PDB entry 8FMF | X-ray diffraction, 2.10 A resolution | chains A and C of the 4 polymer chains in the assembly

# Chain A (and C)
Name: SAVED domain-containing protein
Organism: Pseudomonas syringae
Notes: chain C of this document is another copy of the same molecule, construct and numbering; everything in this record applies to it too
Reference sequence: A0A2P0QGK5 (A0A2P0QGK5_PSESF); residues 1-388 here correspond to UniProt positions 10-397 (UniProt number = residue number + 9)
Chain sequence (388 residues; row label = number of the first residue in the row):
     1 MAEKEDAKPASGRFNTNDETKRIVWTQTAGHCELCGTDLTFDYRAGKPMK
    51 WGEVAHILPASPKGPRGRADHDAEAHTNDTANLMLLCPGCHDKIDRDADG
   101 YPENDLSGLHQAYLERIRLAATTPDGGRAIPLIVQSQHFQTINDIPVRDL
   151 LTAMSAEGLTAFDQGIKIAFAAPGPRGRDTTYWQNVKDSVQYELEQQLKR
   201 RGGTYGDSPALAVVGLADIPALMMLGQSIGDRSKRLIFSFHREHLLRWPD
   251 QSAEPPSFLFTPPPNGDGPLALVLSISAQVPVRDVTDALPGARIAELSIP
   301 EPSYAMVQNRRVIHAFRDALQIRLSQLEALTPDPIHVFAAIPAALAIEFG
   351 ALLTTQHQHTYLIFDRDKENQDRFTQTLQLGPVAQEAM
Unresolved in the structure: 1-13, 383-388 (chain C: 1-14, 383-388)
Ion coordination: Zn2+: Cys32, Cys35, Cys87, Cys90; Mg2+ site 1 near Asp92 (its only coordinating residue here); Mg2+ site 2 near Asp95 (its only coordinating residue here)
Residues lining bound ligands:
  - dodecaethylene glycol monomethyl ether (RWB): Lys21, Arg22, Trp25, Thr26, Thr40, Pro48, Met49, Lys50, Gly52, Glu53, Val54
  - Y4F (Cyclic (adenosine-(2'-5')-monophosphate-adenosine-(3'-5')-monophosphate): His138, Phe139, Leu216, Ala217, Asp218, Ile219, Leu222, Phe240, Arg242, Ser277, Ala278, Gln279, Val280, Pro281, Tyr304, Ala339, Ala340, Ile341, Pro342, Ala343, Arg366, Phe374

# Interface between chain A and chain C
Contacting residue pairs (55):
  Leu34(A) - Arg44(C)  hydrogen bond (backbone-side chain)
  Asp42(A) - Lys93(C)
  Asp42(A) - Tyr101(C)  hydrogen bond
  Arg44(A) - Leu34(C)  hydrogen bond (side chain-backbone)
  Arg44(A) - Tyr101(C)
  Arg44(A) - Leu109(C)
  Ala45(A) - Asp97(C)
  Ala45(A) - Tyr101(C)  hydrophobic
  Lys47(A) - Arg96(C)  hydrogen bond (side chain-backbone)
  Lys47(A) - Asp97(C)
  Met49(A) - Lys93(C)
  Met49(A) - Arg96(C)
  Met49(A) - Asp97(C)
  Lys50(A) - Arg96(C)  hydrogen bond (backbone-side chain)
  Trp51(A) - Gly89(C)
  Trp51(A) - Lys93(C)
  Trp51(A) - Arg96(C)
  Pro88(A) - Pro88(C)  hydrophobic
  Pro88(A) - Gly89(C)
  Pro88(A) - Asp92(C)
  Asp92(A) - Pro88(C)
  Lys93(A) - Asp42(C)
  Lys93(A) - Met49(C)
  Lys93(A) - Trp51(C)
  Arg96(A) - Lys47(C)  hydrogen bond (backbone-side chain)
  Arg96(A) - Met49(C)
  Arg96(A) - Lys50(C)  hydrogen bond (side chain-backbone)
  Arg96(A) - Trp51(C)
  Asp97(A) - Ala45(C)
  Asp97(A) - Lys47(C)
  Asp97(A) - Met49(C)
  Tyr101(A) - Asp42(C)  hydrogen bond
  Tyr101(A) - Arg44(C)
  Tyr101(A) - Ala45(C)  hydrophobic
  Leu109(A) - Arg44(C)
  Pro173(A) - Tyr192(C)
  Gly174(A) - Asp188(C)
  Gly174(A) - Tyr192(C)
  Pro175(A) - Asp188(C)
  Pro175(A) - Tyr192(C)
  Arg176(A) - Gln184(C)  hydrogen bond
  Arg176(A) - Asp188(C)  salt bridge
  Thr181(A) - Thr181(C)
  Thr181(A) - Gln184(C)
  Thr181(A) - Asn185(C)
  Gln184(A) - Arg176(C)  hydrogen bond
  Gln184(A) - Thr181(C)
  Asn185(A) - Thr181(C)
  Asn185(A) - Asn185(C)  hydrogen bond
  Asp188(A) - Gly174(C)
  Asp188(A) - Pro175(C)
  Asp188(A) - Arg176(C)  salt bridge
  Tyr192(A) - Pro173(C)
  Tyr192(A) - Gly174(C)
  Tyr192(A) - Pro175(C)
Other interface residues (no listed pair), chain A (27 interface residues in all): Gly89, Gly100, Ala172
Other interface residues (no listed pair), chain C (27 interface residues in all): Gly100, Glu193

# Overview
Chain A and chain C each contribute 27 residues to their interface, with 11 hydrogen bonds and 2 salt bridges.
Polar contacts include Arg176(A)-Asp188(C), Leu34(A)-Arg44(C) and Asp42(A)-Tyr101(C). Chain A binds compound
Y4F and dodecaethylene glycol monomethyl ether. Cys32(A), Cys35(A), Cys87(A) and Cys90(A) coordinate Zn2+.
Both chains are SAVED domain-containing protein (Pseudomonas syringae). Entry 8FMF (Structure of CBASS Cap5
from Pseudomonas syringae as an activated tetramer with the cyclic dinucleotide 3'2'-c-diAMP ...) was
determined by X-ray diffraction together with 8FM1, 8FMG and 8FMH from the same study.
